9OM6 - chains A and F of the 8 polymer chains in the assembly; structure by electron microscopy, 4.14 A resolution (low resolution: residue-level contacts below are approximate; hydrogen-bond / salt-bridge calls are withheld).

# Chain A
Protein: Syntaxin-1A
From: Rattus norvegicus
Reference sequence: P32851 (STX1A_RAT); residue numbers follow UniProt; this construct covers 1-267
Amino-acid sequence (267 residues; numbered 1 to 267; the number before each row is that of its first residue):
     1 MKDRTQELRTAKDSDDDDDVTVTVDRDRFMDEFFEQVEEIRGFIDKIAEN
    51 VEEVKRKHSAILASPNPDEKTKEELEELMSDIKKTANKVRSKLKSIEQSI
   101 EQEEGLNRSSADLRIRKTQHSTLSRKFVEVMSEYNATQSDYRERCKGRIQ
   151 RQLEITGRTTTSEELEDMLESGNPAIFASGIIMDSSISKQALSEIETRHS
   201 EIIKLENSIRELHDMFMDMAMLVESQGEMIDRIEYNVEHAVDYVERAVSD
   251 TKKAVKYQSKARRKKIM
Unresolved in the structure: 1-190, 260-267
Swiss-Prot annotation at these positions:
  - site: K253, A254 (Microbial infection: Cleavage)
  - modified residue (Phosphoserine): S14, S64, S95, S188
  - cross-link (Glycyl lysine isopeptide (Lys-Gly)): K252 (interchain with G-Cter in SUMO), K253 (interchain with G-Cter in SUMO), K256 (interchain with G-Cter in SUMO)

# Chain F
Protein: Alpha-soluble NSF attachment protein
From: Rattus norvegicus
Reference sequence: P54921 (SNAA_RAT); numbering as in UniProt (aligned over 1-295)
Amino-acid sequence (296 residues; each row starts with the number of its first residue; numbering starts at 0):
     0 GMDTSGKQAEAMALLAEAERKVKNSQSFFSGLFGGSSKIEEACEIYARAA
    50 NMFKMAKNWSAAGNAFCQAAQLHLQLQSKHDAATCFVDAGNAFKKADPQE
   100 AINCLMRAIEIYTDMGRFTIAAKHHISIAEIYETELVDVEKAIAHYEQSA
   150 DYYKGEESNSSANKCLLKVAGYAAQLEQYQKAIDIYEQVGTSAMDSPLLK
   200 YSAKDYFFKAALCHFCIDMLNAKLAVQKYEELFPAFSDSRECKLMKKLLE
   250 AHEEQNVDSYTESVKEYDSISRLDQWLTTMLLRIKKTIQGDEEDLR
Unresolved in the structure: 287-295
Differences from the reference sequence: expression tag (0)

# Chain A / chain F interface
Contacting residue pairs (5; chain A residue first):
  Y235(A) with K122(F); H123(F)
  D242(A) with R116(F)
  R246(A) with K78(F); H79(F)
Also at the interface, not in a pair above, chain A (4 interface residues in all): Y243
Also at the interface, not in a pair above, chain F (6 interface residues in all): D80

# Overview
The interface between chain A and chain F involves 4 residues on one side and 6 on the other.
Chain A is Syntaxin-1A and chain F is Alpha-soluble NSF attachment protein, both from Rattus norvegicus; the
structure, 22bin20S complex (NSF-alphaSNAP-2:2 syntaxin-1a:SNAP-25), 4:2:2 alphaSNAP-syntaxin-1a-SNAP-25
subcomplex local refinement, hydrolyzing, class 23, was determined by electron microscopy (same publication as
9OJR, 9OJU, 9OJZ, 9OK3, 9OK5, 9OKC and 17 further entries).
